4DK7 - chains A and C of the 4 polymer chains in the assembly; structure by X-ray diffraction, 2.45 A resolution.

# Chain A (and C)
Protein: Oxysterols receptor LXR-beta
From: Homo sapiens
Notes: chain C of this document is another copy of the same molecule, construct and numbering; everything in this record applies to it too
UniProtKB: P55055 (NR1H2_HUMAN); residues 219-461 here correspond to UniProt positions 218-460 (UniProt number = residue number - 1)
Sequence (247 residues; row label = number of the first residue in the row):
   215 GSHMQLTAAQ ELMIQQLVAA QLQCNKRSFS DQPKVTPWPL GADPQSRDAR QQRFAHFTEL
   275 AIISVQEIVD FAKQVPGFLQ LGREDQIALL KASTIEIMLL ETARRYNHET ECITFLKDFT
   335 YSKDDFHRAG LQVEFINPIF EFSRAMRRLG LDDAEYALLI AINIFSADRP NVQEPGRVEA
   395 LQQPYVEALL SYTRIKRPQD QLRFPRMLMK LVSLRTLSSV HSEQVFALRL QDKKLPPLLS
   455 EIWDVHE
Disordered / not traced: 215-216, 245-247, 255-259, 460-461 (chain C: 215-218, 242-246, 255-261, 460-461)
Modified / non-standard residues: Mse-218, Mse-227, Mse-312, Mse-360, Mse-421, Mse-423 (selenomethionine; parent Met)
Differences from the reference sequence: expression tag (215-218)
Ion coordination: Ca2+ site 1: Glu-325 (together with acetate ion); Ca2+ site 2 near Asp-339 (its only coordinating residue here)
Ligand contacts: 0KS (N-[4-(1,1,1,3,3,3-hexafluoro-2-hydroxypropan-2-yl)phenyl]-N-methylbenzenesulfonamide): Phe-268, Phe-271, Thr-272, Leu-274, Ala-275, Ser-278, Ile-309, Mse-312, Leu-313, Thr-316, Phe-329, Phe-340, Leu-345, Phe-349, Ile-353, His-435, Gln-438, Val-439, Leu-442, Leu-449, Leu-453, Trp-457
UniProt features mapped onto this chain:
  - cross-link (Glycyl lysine isopeptide (Lys-Gly)): Lys-410 (interchain with G-Cter in SUMO2), Lys-448 (interchain with G-Cter in SUMO2)

# Chain A / chain C interface
Pairs across the interface (29):
  Asp-382(A) with Ser-427(C), hydrogen bond
  Glu-393(A) with Arg-420(C)
  Gln-396(A) with Mse-423(C)
  Gln-397(A) with Leu-416(C)
  Val-400(A) with Leu-416(C), hydrophobic
  Glu-401(A) with Gln-415(C), hydrogen bond; Leu-416(C)
  Leu-404(A) with Gln-415(C)
  Gln-415(A) with Leu-404(C); Arg-408(C)
  Leu-416(A) with Gln-397(C); Val-400(C), hydrophobic; Glu-401(C)
  Phe-418(A) with Pro-419(C), hydrophobic
  Pro-419(A) with Phe-418(C), hydrophobic
  Arg-420(A) with Glu-393(C), salt bridge; Gln-397(C)
  Leu-422(A) with Pro-419(C), hydrophobic
  Mse-423(A) with Leu-422(C), hydrophobic; Leu-425(C), hydrophobic
  Leu-425(A) with Val-426(C)
  Val-426(A) with Leu-425(C); Val-426(C), hydrophobic; Arg-429(C)
  Ser-427(A) with Asp-382(C), hydrogen bond
  Arg-429(A) with Val-426(C); Thr-430(C), hydrogen bond
  Thr-430(A) with Arg-429(C), hydrogen bond
  Ser-433(A) with Ser-433(C), hydrogen bond
Also at the interface, not in a pair above, chain A (22 interface residues in all): Glu-355, Arg-408
Also at the interface, not in a pair above, chain C (21 interface residues in all): Gln-396

# In short
Chain A and chain C form an interface of 22 and 21 residues respectively, with 6 hydrogen bonds and 1 salt
bridge. Polar contacts include Arg-420(A)/Glu-393(C), Asp-382(A)/Ser-427(C) and Glu-401(A)/Gln-415(C). Chain A
binds compound 0KS.
Chain A and chain C are both Oxysterols receptor LXR-beta (Homo sapiens); the structure, Crystal structure of
LXR ligand binding domain in complex with full agonist 1, was determined by X-ray diffraction (same
publication as 4DK8).
